PDB entry 7FD5 | electron microscopy, 2.40 A resolution | chains A and S of the 7 polymer chains in the assembly

# Chain A
Molecule: Lon protease
Source organism: Meiothermus taiwanensis
Notes: EC 3.4.21.53
UniProt: A0A059VAZ3 (A0A059VAZ3_9DEIN); residues 1-793 here = UniProt positions 1-793
Sequence (793 residues; each row starts with the number of its first residue):
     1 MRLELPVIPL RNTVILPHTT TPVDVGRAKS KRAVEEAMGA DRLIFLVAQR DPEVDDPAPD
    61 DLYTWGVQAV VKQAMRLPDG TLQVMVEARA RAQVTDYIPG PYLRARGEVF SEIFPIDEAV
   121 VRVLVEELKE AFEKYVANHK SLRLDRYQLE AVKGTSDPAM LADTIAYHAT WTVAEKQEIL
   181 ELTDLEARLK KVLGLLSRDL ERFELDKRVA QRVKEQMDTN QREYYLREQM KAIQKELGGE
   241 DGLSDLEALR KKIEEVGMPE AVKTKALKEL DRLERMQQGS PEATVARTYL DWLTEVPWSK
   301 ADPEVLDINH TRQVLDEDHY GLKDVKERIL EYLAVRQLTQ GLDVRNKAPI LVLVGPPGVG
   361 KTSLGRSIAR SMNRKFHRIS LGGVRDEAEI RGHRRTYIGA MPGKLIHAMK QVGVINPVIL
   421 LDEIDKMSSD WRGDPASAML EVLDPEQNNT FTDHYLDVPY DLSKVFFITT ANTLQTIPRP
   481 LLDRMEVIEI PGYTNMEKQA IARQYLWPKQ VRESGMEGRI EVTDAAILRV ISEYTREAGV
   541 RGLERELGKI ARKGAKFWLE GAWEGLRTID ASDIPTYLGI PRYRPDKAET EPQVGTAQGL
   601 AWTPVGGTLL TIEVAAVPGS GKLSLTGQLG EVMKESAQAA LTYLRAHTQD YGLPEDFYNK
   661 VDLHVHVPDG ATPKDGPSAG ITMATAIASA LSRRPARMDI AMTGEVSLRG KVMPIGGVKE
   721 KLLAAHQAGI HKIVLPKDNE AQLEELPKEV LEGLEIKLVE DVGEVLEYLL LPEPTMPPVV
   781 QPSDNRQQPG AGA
Disordered / not traced: 1, 781-793
Covalently attached groups: compound 4KZ linked to Ser-678
Residues lining bound ligands:
  - 4KZ (N-[(1R)-1-(dihydroxyboranyl)-2-phenylethyl]-Nalpha-(pyrazin-2-ylcarbonyl)-L-phenylalaninamide): Leu-600, Ala-601, Trp-602, Thr-603, Thr-608, Leu-610, Met-633, Thr-672, Pro-673, Lys-674, Asp-675, Gly-676, Pro-677, Ala-679, Gly-716, Lys-721
  - ATP-gamma-S (AGS; phosphothiophosphoric acid-adenylate ester): Asp-318, His-319, Tyr-320, Leu-322, Pro-356, Pro-357, Gly-358, Val-359, Gly-360, Lys-361, Thr-362, Ser-363, Glu-423, Asn-472, Tyr-493, Ile-501, Tyr-505, Val-540, Arg-541
From the paper describing this entry:
  - binding site for Alpha-S1-casein (chain S): Tyr-224, Tyr-397, Ile-398, Trp-431
  - mutagenesis - M217A, M217S, Y224H, Y224I, Y224L, Y225A, Y225S: abolished catalytic activity
  - mutagenesis - M217L, M217Y, Q221A, Y224F, Y224M, Y224W, Y225L: unchanged catalytic activity
  - mutagenesis - Y224A, Y224S: abolished catalytic activity on Ig2 and alpha-casein

# Chain S
Molecule: Alpha-S1-casein
Source organism: Bos taurus
Sequence (22 residues; numbered 1 to 22; the number before each row is that of its first residue; X marks 22 residues of unknown identity (built as UNK)):
     1 XXXXXXXXXX XXXXXXXXXX XX

# How chain A and chain S interact
Interface residues of chain A (facing chain S), 5 residues: Thr-396, Tyr-397, Ile-398, Trp-431, Arg-432

# Summary
Chain A and chain S make no direct contact in this assembly. Chain A binds ATP-gamma-S. From the paper: a
binding site for Alpha-S1-casein (chain S) at Tyr-224(A), Tyr-397(A) and Ile-398(A) among others; M217A, M217S
and Y224H of chain A, among others, abolish catalytic activity; 16 substitutions were tested in all.
Chain A is Lon protease (Meiothermus taiwanensis) and chain S is Alpha-S1-casein (Bos taurus); the structure,
A complete three-dimensional structure of the Lon protease translocating a protein substrate (conformation 2),
was determined by electron microscopy (same publication as 7FD4).
